6QNO - chains A and H of the 6 polymer chains in the assembly; structure by electron microscopy, 4.38 A resolution (low resolution: residue-level contacts below are approximate; hydrogen-bond / salt-bridge calls are withheld).

# Chain A
Name: Guanine nucleotide-binding protein G(i) subunit alpha-1
From: Homo sapiens
UniProt: P63096 (GNAI1_HUMAN); numbering as in UniProt (aligned over 1-354)
Sequence (376 residues; row label = number of the first residue in the row; numbers below 1 keep their minus sign (Met-21 is residue -21)):
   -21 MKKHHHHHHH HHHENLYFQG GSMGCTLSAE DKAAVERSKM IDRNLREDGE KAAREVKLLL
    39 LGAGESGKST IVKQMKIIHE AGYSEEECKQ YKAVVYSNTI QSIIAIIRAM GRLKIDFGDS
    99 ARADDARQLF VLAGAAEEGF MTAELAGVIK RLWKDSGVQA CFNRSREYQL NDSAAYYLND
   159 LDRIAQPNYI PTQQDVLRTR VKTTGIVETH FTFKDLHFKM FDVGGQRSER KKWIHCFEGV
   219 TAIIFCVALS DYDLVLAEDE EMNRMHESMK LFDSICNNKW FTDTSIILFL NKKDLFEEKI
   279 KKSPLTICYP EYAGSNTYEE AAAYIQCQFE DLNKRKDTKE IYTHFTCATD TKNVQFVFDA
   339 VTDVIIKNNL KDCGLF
Unresolved in the structure: -21 to 3, 54-182, 231-240
Differences from the reference sequence: initiating methionine (-21); expression tag (-20 to 0)
Swiss-Prot annotation at these positions:
  - region: Lys35 to Thr48 (G1 motif), Asp173 to Thr181 (G2 motif), Phe196 to Arg205 (G3 motif), Ile265 to Asp272 (G4 motif), Thr324 to Thr329 (G5 motif)
  - binding site (GTP): Glu43 to Thr48, Ser151, Leu175 to Thr181, Asp200 to Gln204, Asn269 to Asp272, Ala326
  - binding site (Mg(2+)): Ser47, Thr181
  - modified residue: Arg178 (ADP-ribosylarginine), Gln204 (Deamidated glutamine), Cys351 (ADP-ribosylcysteine)
  - lipidation: Gly2 (N-myristoyl glycine), Cys3 (S-palmitoyl cysteine)
  - natural variant: Gly40 (G40C: In NEDHISB; G40R: In NEDHISB), Gly45 (G45D: In NEDHISB), Thr48 (T48I: In NEDHISB; T48K: In NEDHISB), Gln52 (Q52P: In NEDHISB), Ser75 (deletion: In NEDHISB; uncertain significance), Gln172 (deletion: In NEDHISB), Asp173 (D173V: In NEDHISB), Glu186 to Phe189 (deletion: In NEDHISB; uncertain significance), Cys224 (C224Y: In NEDHISB), Lys270 (K270N: In NEDHISB; K270R: In NEDHISB), Asp272 (D272G: In NEDHISB), Ala326 (A326P: In NEDHISB), 1 further natural variant entry in UniProt
  - mutagenesis: Gly42 (G42R: Abolishes switch to an activated conformation and dissociation from beta and gamma subunits upon GTP binding. Abolishes interaction with RGS family members), Glu116 (E116L: Enhances interaction (inactive GDP-bound) with RGS14), Gln147 (Q147L: Enhances interaction (inactive GDP-bound) with RGS14), Glu245 (E245L: Enhances interaction (inactive GDP-bound) with RGS14)

# Chain H
Name: Fab antibody fragment heavy chain
From: Mus musculus
Notes: antibody fragment or engineered binder
Sequence (249 residues; row label = number of the first residue in the row):
     1 MDSRLNLVFL VLTLKGVQCD VQLVESGGGL VQPGGSRKLS CSASGFAFSS FGMHWVRQAP
    61 EKGLEWVAYI SSGSGTIYYA DTVKGRFTIS RDDPKNTLFL QMTSLRSEDT AMYYCVRSIY
   121 YYGSSPFDFW GQGTTLTVSS AKTTPPSVYP LAPGCGDTTG SSVTLGCLVK GYFPESVTVT
   181 WNSGSLSSSV HTFPALLQSG LYTMSSSVTV PSSTWPSQTV TCSVAHPASS TTVDKKLEPS
   241 GPISTINPC
Unresolved in the structure: 1-19, 241-249
Disulfide bonds: Cys41-Cys115, Cys167-Cys222

# Interface between chain A and chain H
Contacting residue pairs (8):
  Lys10(A) - Tyr78(H)
  Ala11(A) - Tyr69(H)
  Ala11(A) - Tyr120(H)
  Glu14(A) - Ser71(H)
  Glu14(A) - Ser72(H)
  Arg15(A) - Ser50(H)
  Met18(A) - Ser50(H)
  Met18(A) - Ser72(H)
Also at the interface, not in a pair above, chain H (8 interface residues in all): Phe51, Ile119

# Overview
Chain A and chain H form an interface of 5 and 8 residues respectively. UniProt lists 24 GTP-binding residues,
Mg2+-binding residues Ser47(A) and Thr181(A) and 4 mutagenesis sites on chain A.
Chain A is Guanine nucleotide-binding protein G(i) subunit alpha-1 (Homo sapiens) and chain H is Fab antibody
fragment heavy chain (Mus musculus); the structure, Rhodopsin-Gi protein complex, was determined by electron
microscopy (same publication as 6QNK).
